Entry 3ZLV (X-ray diffraction, 2.50 A resolution); this record covers chain A.

== Chain A ==
Name: Acetylcholinesterase
From: Mus musculus
Notes: EC 3.1.1.7; fragment: catalytic domain, residues 32-574
Reference sequence: P21836 (ACES_MOUSE); residues 1-543 here correspond to UniProt positions 32-574 (UniProt number = residue number + 31)
Amino-acid sequence (543 residues; each row starts with the number of its first residue):
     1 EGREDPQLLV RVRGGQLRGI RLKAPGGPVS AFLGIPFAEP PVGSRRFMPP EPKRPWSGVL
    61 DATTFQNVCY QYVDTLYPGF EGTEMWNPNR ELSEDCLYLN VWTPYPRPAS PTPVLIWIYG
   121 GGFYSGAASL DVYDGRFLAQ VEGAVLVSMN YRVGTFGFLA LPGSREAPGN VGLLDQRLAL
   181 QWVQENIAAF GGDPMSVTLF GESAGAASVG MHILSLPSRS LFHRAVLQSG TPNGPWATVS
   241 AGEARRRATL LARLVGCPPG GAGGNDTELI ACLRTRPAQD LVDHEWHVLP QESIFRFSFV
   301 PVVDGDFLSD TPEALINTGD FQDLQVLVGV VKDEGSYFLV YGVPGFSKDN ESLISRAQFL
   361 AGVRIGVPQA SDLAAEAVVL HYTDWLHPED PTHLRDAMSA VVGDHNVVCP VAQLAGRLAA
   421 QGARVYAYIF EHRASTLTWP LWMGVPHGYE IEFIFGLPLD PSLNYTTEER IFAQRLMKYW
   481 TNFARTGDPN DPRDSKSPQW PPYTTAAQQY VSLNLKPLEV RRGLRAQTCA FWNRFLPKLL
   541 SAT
Unresolved in the structure: 258-264, 543
Modified residues: Ser-203 (O-[(R)-(dimethylamino)(ethoxy)phosphoryl]-L-serine; SUN)
Disulfides: Cys-69/Cys-96, Cys-257/Cys-272, Cys-409/Cys-529
Ligand contacts:
  - (2-hydroxyethoxy)acetaldehyde (1KA), molecule 1: Glu-243, Arg-246, Pro-290
  - (2-hydroxyethoxy)acetaldehyde (1KA), molecule 2: Val-303, Asp-304, Gly-305, Ser-309, Asp-310
  - (2-hydroxyethoxy)acetaldehyde (1KA), molecule 3: His-381, Tyr-382, Thr-383, Asp-384, His-393, Asp-396, Ala-397, Ala-400
  - HI6 (4-(aminocarbonyl)-1-[({2-[(E)-(hydroxyimino)methyl]pyridinium-1-yl}methoxy)methyl]pyridinium): Tyr-72, Asp-74, Tyr-124, Glu-285, Trp-286, Arg-296, Phe-297, Ser-298, Phe-338, Tyr-341
UniProt features mapped onto this chain:
  - active site (Charge relay system): Glu-334, His-447
  - glycosylation (N-linked (GlcNAc...) asparagine): Asn-265, Asn-350, Asn-464

== Overview ==
Bound to chain A: compound HI6 and 3 copies of (2-hydroxyethoxy)acetaldehyde. Curated annotation (UniProt)
lists active-site residues Glu-334 and His-447.
Chain A is Acetylcholinesterase (Mus musculus); the structure, Crystal structure of mouse acetylcholinesterase
in complex with tabun and HI-6, was determined by X-ray diffraction together with 3ZLT and 3ZLU from the same
study.
